Entry 6F9C (electron microscopy, 8.00 A resolution (low resolution: residue-level contacts below are approximate; hydrogen-bond / salt-bridge calls are withheld)); this record covers chains K and L of the 12 polymer chains in the assembly.

== Chain K ==
Name: Glycoprotein
Organism: Rift valley fever virus
UniProtKB: A2T085 (A2T085_RVFV); residues 154-469 here = UniProt positions 154-469
Sequence (316 residues; each row starts with the number of its first residue):
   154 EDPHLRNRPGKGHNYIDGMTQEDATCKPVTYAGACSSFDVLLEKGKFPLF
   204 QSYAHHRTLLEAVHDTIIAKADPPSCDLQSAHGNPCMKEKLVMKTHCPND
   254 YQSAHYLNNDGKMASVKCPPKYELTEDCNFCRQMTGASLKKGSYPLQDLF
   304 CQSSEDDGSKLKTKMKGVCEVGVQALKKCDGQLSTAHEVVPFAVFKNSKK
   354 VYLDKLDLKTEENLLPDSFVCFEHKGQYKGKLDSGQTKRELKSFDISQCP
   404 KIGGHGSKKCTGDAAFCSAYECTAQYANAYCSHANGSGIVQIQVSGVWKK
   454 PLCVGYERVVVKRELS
Not modelled in the structure: 288-289, 380-392
Reported in the primary citation:
  - post-translational modification sites: Asn438 (proposed by the authors, not directly observed)

== Chain L ==
Name: Glycoprotein
Organism: Rift valley fever virus
UniProtKB: A2T072 (A2T072_RVFV); residues 691-1118 here = UniProt positions 691-1118
Sequence (431 residues; numbered 688 to 1118; the number before each row is that of its first residue):
   688 DPGCSELIQASSRITTCSTEGVNTKCRLSGTALIRAGSVGAEACLMLKGV
   738 KEDQTKFLKIKTVSSELSCREGQSYWTGSFSPKCLSSRRCHLVGECHVNR
   788 CLSWRDNETSAEFSFVGESTTMRENKCFEQCGGWGCGCFNVNPSCLFVHT
   838 YLQSVRKEALRVFNCIDWVHKLTLEITDFDGSVSTIDLGASSSRFTNWGS
   888 VSLSLDAEGISGSNSFSFIESPGKGYAIVDEPFSEIPRQGFLGEIRCNSE
   938 SSVLSAHESCLRAPNLISYKPMIDQLECTTNLIDPFVVFERGSLPQTRND
   988 KTFAASKGNRGVQAFSKGSVQADLTLMFDNFEVDFVGAAVSCDAAFLNLT
  1038 GCYSCNAGARVCLSITSTGTGSLSAHNKDGSLHIVLPSENGTKDQCQILH
  1088 FTVPEVEEEFMYSCDGDERPLLVKGTLIAID
Construct notes: expression tag (688-690)
Reported in the primary citation:
  - post-translational modification sites: Asn794, Asn1035 (proposed by the authors, not directly observed)

== How chain K and chain L interact ==
Contacting residue pairs - 20 pairs, chain K then chain L:
  Pro201(K) with Ala798(L); Glu799(L); Ser801(L); Phe802(L)
  Ser205(K) with Arg776(L); Glu799(L)
  Tyr206(K) with Arg776(L)
  Lys358(K) with Lys770(L); Cys771(L); Leu772(L)
  Leu359(K) with Leu772(L)
  Lys362(K) with Arg775(L); Cys823(L); Asp961(L)
  Thr363(K) with Arg776(L)
  Leu367(K) with Trp821(L)
  His436(K) with Phe826(L)
  Asn438(K) with Val780(L)
  Trp451(K) with Gln962(L)
  Tyr459(K) with Phe802(L)
Other interface residues (no listed pair), chain K (16 interface residues in all): Asp360, Leu361, Glu365, Gln446
Other interface residues (no listed pair), chain L (17 interface residues in all): Ser773, Gly824

== Overview ==
16 residues of chain K and 17 residues of chain L are in contact. From the paper: modification sites Asn438(K)
and Asn794(L) among others.
Chain K is Glycoprotein and chain L is Glycoprotein, both from Rift valley fever virus; the structure, Model
of the Rift Valley fever virus glycoprotein hexamer type 1, was determined by electron microscopy, deposited
together with 6F8P, 6F9B, 6F9D, 6F9E and 6F9F.
